Entry 3AIY (solution NMR); this record covers chains A and B of the 12 polymer chains in the assembly.

Chain A:
Name: Protein (insulin)
Notes: fragment: alpha chain
UniProtKB: P01308 (INS_HUMAN); residues 1-21 here correspond to UniProt positions 90-110 (UniProt number = residue number + 89)
Sequence (21 residues; row label = number of the first residue in the row):
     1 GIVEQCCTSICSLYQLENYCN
Disulfides: C6-C11
Ligand contacts: phenol (IPH): C6, I10, C11, S12, L16

Chain B:
Name: Protein (insulin)
Notes: fragment: beta chain
UniProtKB: P01308 (INS_HUMAN); residues 1-30 here correspond to UniProt positions 25-54 (UniProt number = residue number + 24)
Sequence (30 residues; numbered 1 to 30; the number before each row is that of its first residue):
     1 FVNQHLCGSHLVEALYLVCGERGFFYTPKT
Ligand contacts: phenol (IPH): H10, L11, A14

Interface between chain A and chain B:
Pairs across the interface - 18 pairs, chain A then chain B:
  I2(A) - L15(B)
  V3(A) - Q4(B)
  V3(A) - Y26(B)
  V3(A) - P28(B)
  C7(A) - N3(B)
  C7(A) - C7(B)  disulfide
  C7(A) - L11(B)
  L13(A) - V18(B)
  L16(A) - L15(B)
  Y19(A) - F24(B)
  Y19(A) - F25(B)
  C20(A) - C19(B)  disulfide
  C20(A) - R22(B)
  C20(A) - G23(B)
  C20(A) - F25(B)
  N21(A) - R22(B)
  N21(A) - G23(B)
  N21(A) - F24(B)
Also at the interface, not in a pair above, chain A (12 interface residues in all): G1, C6, E17, N18
Also at the interface, not in a pair above, chain B (15 interface residues in all): T27, T30
Disulfides between the chains: C7(A)-C7(B), C20(A)-C19(B)

In short:
Chain A and chain B form an interface of 12 and 15 residues respectively, with 2 disulfide bonds. Phenol is
bound between chain A and chain B.
Here chain A is Protein (insulin) and chain B is Protein (insulin). Entry 3AIY (R6 human insulin hexamer
(SYMMETRIC), NMR, refined average structure) was determined by solution NMR together with 2AIY, 4AIY and 5AIY
from the same study.
